PDB entry 4WNT | X-ray diffraction, 2.60 A resolution | chain A

== Chain A ==
Protein: Cytochrome P450 2D6
From: Homo sapiens
Notes: EC 1.14.14.1
UniProtKB: P10635 (CP2D6_HUMAN); residue numbers follow UniProt; this construct covers 34-497
Chain sequence (479 residues; numbered 23 to 501; the number before each row is that of its first residue):
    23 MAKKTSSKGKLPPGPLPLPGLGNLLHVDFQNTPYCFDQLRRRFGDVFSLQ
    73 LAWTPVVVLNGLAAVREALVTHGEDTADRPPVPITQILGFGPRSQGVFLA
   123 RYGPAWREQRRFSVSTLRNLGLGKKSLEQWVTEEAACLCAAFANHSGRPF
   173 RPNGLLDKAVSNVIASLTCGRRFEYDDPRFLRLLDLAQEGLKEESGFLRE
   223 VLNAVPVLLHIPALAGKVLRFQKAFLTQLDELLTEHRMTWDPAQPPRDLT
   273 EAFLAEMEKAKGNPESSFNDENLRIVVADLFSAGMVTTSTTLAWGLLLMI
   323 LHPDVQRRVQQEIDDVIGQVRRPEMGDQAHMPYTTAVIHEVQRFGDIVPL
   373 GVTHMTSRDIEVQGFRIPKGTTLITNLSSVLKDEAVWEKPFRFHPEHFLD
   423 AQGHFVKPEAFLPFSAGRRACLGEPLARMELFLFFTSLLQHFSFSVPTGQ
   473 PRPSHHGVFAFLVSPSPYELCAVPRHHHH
Not modelled in the structure: 23-30, 40-49, 498-501
Construct notes: initiating methionine (23); expression tag (24-33, 498-501)
Ion coordination: Zn2+ site 1: His258, Asp270, Glu273, Glu287; Zn2+ site 2: Asp422, His426; heme Fe near Cys443 (its only coordinating residue here)
Residues lining bound ligands:
  - Ajmalicine (AJN): Leu110, Phe112, Phe120, Leu121, Leu208, Ala209, Gly212, Leu213, Glu216, Gln244, Phe247, Leu248, Ile297, Ala300, Asp301, Ser304, Ala305, Val308, Thr309, Val374, Phe483
  - heme (HEM): Arg101, Val119, Phe120, Trp128, Arg132, Leu139, Ile186, Leu302, Ala305, Gly306, Thr309, Thr310, Thr313, Gln364, Ile369, Val370, Gly373, Val374, His376, Leu399, Pro435, Phe436, Ser437, Ala438, Arg440, Arg441, Ala442, Cys443, Leu444, Gly445, Leu448, Ala449, Leu453
Swiss-Prot annotation at these positions:
  - binding site (substrate): Asp301
  - binding site (heme): Cys443
  - natural variant: Pro34 (P34S: In allele CYP2D6*10 and allele CYP2D6*14), Gly42 (G42R: In allele CYP2D6*12), Ala85 (A85V: In allele CYP2D6*23), Val104 (V104A: In allele CYP2D6*88), Thr107 (T107I: In allele CYP2D6*17), Leu142 (L142S: In allele CYP2D6*89), Lys147 (K147R: In allele CYP2D6*90), Glu155 (E155K: In allele CYP2D6*45A, allele CYP2D6*45B and allele CYP2D6*46), Cys161 (C161S: In allele CYP2D6*91), Phe164 (F164L: In and), Gly169 (G169R: In allele CYP2D6*14), Gly212 (G212E: In allele CYP2D6*6B and allele CYP2D6*6C), 15 further natural variant entries in UniProt
Reported in the primary citation:
  - binding site for Ajmalicine: Phe120, Glu216, Asp301, Ser304
  - conformationally variable residues (helix shift): Glu216

== In short ==
Bound to chain A: heme and Ajmalicine. The Zn2+ site 1 is built by His258, Asp270, Glu273 and Glu287. Asp422
and His426 coordinate Zn2+ site 2. Curated annotation (UniProt) lists substrate-binding residue Asp301 and
heme-binding residue Cys443. The paper reports a binding site for Ajmalicine at Phe120, Glu216 and Asp301
among others; conformational variability at Glu216.
Chain A is Cytochrome P450 2D6 (Homo sapiens); the structure, Human Cytochrome P450 2D6 Ajmalicine Complex,
was determined by X-ray diffraction (same publication as 4WNU, 4WNV, 4WNW, 3TDA and 3TBG).
